PDB entry 9BDD | electron microscopy, 2.86 A resolution | chains A and B of the 6 polymer chains in the assembly

== Chain A (and B) ==
Molecule: Transcription elongation factor, mitochondrial
Source organism: Homo sapiens
Notes: chain B of this document is another copy of the same molecule, construct and numbering; everything in this record applies to it too
UniProtKB: Q96QE5 (TEFM_HUMAN); residues 146-360 here = UniProt positions 146-360
Sequence (232 residues; numbered 139 to 370; the number before each row is that of its first residue):
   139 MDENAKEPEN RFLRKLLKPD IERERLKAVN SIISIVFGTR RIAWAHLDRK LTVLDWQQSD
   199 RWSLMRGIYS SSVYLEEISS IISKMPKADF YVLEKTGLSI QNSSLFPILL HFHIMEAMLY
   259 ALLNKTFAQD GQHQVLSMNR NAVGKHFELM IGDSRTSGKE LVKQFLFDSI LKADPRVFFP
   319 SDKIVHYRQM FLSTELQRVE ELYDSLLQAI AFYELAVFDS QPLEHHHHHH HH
Unresolved in the structure: 139-145, 358-370 (chain B: 139-150, 306-311, 319, 358-370)
Differences from the reference sequence: initiating methionine (139); expression tag (140-145, 361-370)

== How chain A and chain B interact ==
Pairs across the interface - 29 pairs, chain A then chain B:
  Tyr207(A) - Ile238(B)  hydrophobic
  Ser208(A) - Lys156(B)
  Ser209(A) - Glu254(B)  hydrogen bond
  Ser209(A) - Tyr258(B)
  Ser210(A) - His271(B)
  Leu213(A) - Tyr258(B)
  Leu213(A) - Ala259(B)  hydrophobic
  Leu213(A) - Asn262(B)
  Leu213(A) - Phe265(B)  hydrophobic
  Ser217(A) - Phe265(B)
  Ser241(A) - Phe244(B)
  Phe244(A) - Phe244(B)  hydrophobic
  Leu248(A) - Leu248(B)  hydrophobic
  Leu248(A) - His251(B)
  His251(A) - Leu248(B)
  His251(A) - Ile252(B)
  Ile252(A) - Ala255(B)  hydrophobic
  Glu254(A) - Ser209(B)
  Ala255(A) - Met256(B)
  Tyr258(A) - Ser209(B)
  Tyr258(A) - Leu213(B)
  Ala259(A) - Leu213(B)  hydrophobic
  Ala259(A) - Ala259(B)  hydrophobic
  Leu260(A) - Ala259(B)
  Asn262(A) - Leu213(B)
  Phe265(A) - Leu213(B)  hydrophobic
  Phe265(A) - Glu214(B)
  His271(A) - Ser210(B)
  His271(A) - Glu214(B)  salt bridge
Other interface residues (no listed pair), chain A (24 interface residues in all): Glu214, Ile238, Pro245, Leu247, Met256
Other interface residues (no listed pair), chain B (21 interface residues in all): Tyr207, Ser217, Leu260

== Summary ==
Chain A and chain B form an interface of 24 and 21 residues respectively, with 1 hydrogen bond and 1 salt
bridge. Among the polar pairs are His271(A)-Glu214(B) and Ser209(A)-Glu254(B).
Chain A and chain B are both Transcription elongation factor, mitochondrial (Homo sapiens); the structure,
Cryo-EM Structure of Non-Cognate Substrate Bound in the Entry Site (ES) of Human Mitochondrial Transcription
Elongation ..., was determined by electron microscopy together with 8U8U, 8U8V and 9BDC from the same study.
